4IAW - chain A; structure by X-ray diffraction, 2.40 A resolution.

# Chain A
Protein: Neutrophil gelatinase-associated lipocalin
Source organism: Homo sapiens
UniProt: P80188 (NGAL_HUMAN); residues 1-178 here correspond to UniProt positions 21-198 (UniProt number = residue number + 20)
Chain sequence (188 residues; numbered 1 to 188; the number before each row is that of its first residue):
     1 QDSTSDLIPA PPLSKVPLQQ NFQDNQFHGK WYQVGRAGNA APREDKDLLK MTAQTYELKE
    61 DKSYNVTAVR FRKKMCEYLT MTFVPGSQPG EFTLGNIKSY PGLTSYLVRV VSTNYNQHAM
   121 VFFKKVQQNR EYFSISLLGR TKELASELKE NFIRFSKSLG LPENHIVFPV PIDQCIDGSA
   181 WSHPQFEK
Not modelled in the structure: 181-188
Construct notes: engineered mutation His-28 (Gln48 in P80188), Gln-33 (Val53 in P80188), Arg-36 (Leu56 in P80188), Ala-41 (Ile61 in P80188), Pro-42 (Leu62 in P80188), Leu-48 (Pro68 in P80188), Leu-49 (Gln69 in P80188), Thr-52 (Tyr72 in P80188), Gln-54 (Thr74 in P80188), Thr-55 (Ile75 in P80188), Ala-68 (Ser88 in P80188), Arg-70 (Leu90 in P80188), Met-75 (Lys95 in P80188), Glu-77 (Asp97 in P80188), Leu-79 (Trp99 in P80188), Thr-80 (Ile100 in P80188), Met-81 (Arg101 in P80188), Ser-87 (Cys107 in P80188), Gln-127 (Ser147 in P80188), Ser-134 (Lys154 in P80188), Ser-136 (Thr156 in P80188), Leu-138 (Tyr158 in P80188), Ala-145 (Thr165 in P80188); expression tag (179-188)
Disulfide bonds: Cys-76/Cys-175
Ligand contacts: Y-DTPA (LIZ; N-{(1S,2S)-2-[bis(carboxymethyl)amino]cyclohexyl}-N-{(2R)-2-[bis(carboxymethyl)amino]-3-[4-({[2-hydroxy-1,1-bis(hydroxymethyl)ethyl]carbamothioyl}amino)phenyl]propyl}glycine): Gln-33, Arg-36, Thr-52, Gln-54, Val-66, Ala-68, Arg-70, Glu-77, Tyr-78, Leu-79, Met-81, Phe-83, Tyr-106, Phe-123, Ser-136
UniProt features mapped onto this chain:
  - binding site (enterobactin): Tyr-106
  - binding site (a carboxymycobactin): Lys-125
  - modified residue: Gln-1 (Pyrrolidone carboxylic acid)
  - glycosylation: Asn-65 (N-linked (GlcNAc...) asparagine)

# Summary
Bound to chain A: Y-DTPA. Curated annotation (UniProt) lists enterobactin-binding residue Tyr-106 and
carboxymycobactin-binding residue Lys-125.
Chain A is Neutrophil gelatinase-associated lipocalin (Homo sapiens); the structure, Engineered human
lipocalin 2 (C26) in complex with Y-DTPA, was determined by X-ray diffraction together with 4IAX from the same
study.
